PDB entry 9MTY | electron microscopy, 3.05 A resolution | chains B and F of the 7 polymer chains in the assembly

# Chain B
Molecule: Transposase IS116/IS110/IS902 C-terminal domain-containing protein
Organism: Thermoproteota archaeon
UniProtKB: A0A370LRB3 (A0A370LRB3_9CREN); residue numbers follow UniProt; this construct covers 1-331
Sequence (331 residues; row label = number of the first residue in the row):
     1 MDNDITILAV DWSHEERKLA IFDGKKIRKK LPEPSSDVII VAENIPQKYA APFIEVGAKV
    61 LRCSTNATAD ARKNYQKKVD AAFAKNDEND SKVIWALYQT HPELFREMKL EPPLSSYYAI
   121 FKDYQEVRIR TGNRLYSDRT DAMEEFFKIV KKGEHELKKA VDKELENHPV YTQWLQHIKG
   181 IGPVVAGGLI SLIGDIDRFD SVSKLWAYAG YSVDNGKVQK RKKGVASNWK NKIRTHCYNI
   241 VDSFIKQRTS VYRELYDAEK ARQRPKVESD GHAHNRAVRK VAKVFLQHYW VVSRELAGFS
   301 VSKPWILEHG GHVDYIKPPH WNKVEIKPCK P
Not modelled in the structure: 1-5, 75-85, 304-315, 323-331
Ion coordination: Mg2+ site 1 near Asp11 (its only coordinating residue here); Mg2+ site 2: Asp123 (shared with 1 residue of chain C)
Reported in the primary citation:
  - catalytic residues: Asp11
  - mutagenesis - D11A: abolished catalytic activity on synthetic target DNA

# Chain F
Molecule: Target DNA, spacer A targeted strand, 3' of cut
Sequence (26 nucleotides; each row starts with the number of its first residue):
     1 TTGCATCGAA ACCACAGCCA AGGGAA
Not modelled in the structure: 16-26

# How chain B and chain F interact
Residue-residue contacts - 26 pairs, chain B then chain F:
  Lys122(B) - DT6(F)  salt bridge to the phosphate
  Gln125(B) - DA5(F)  sugar contact
  Gln125(B) - DT6(F)  hydrogen bond to the phosphate
  Arg128(B) - DC4(F)  hydrogen bond to the phosphate
  Arg128(B) - DA5(F)  salt bridge to the phosphate
  Ile129(B) - DG3(F)  base contact
  Asn133(B) - DG3(F)  base contact
  Tyr136(B) - DT2(F)  hydrogen bond to the phosphate
  Tyr136(B) - DG3(F)  phosphate contact
  Ile178(B) - DG8(F)  phosphate contact
  Lys179(B) - DG8(F)  phosphate contact
  Gly180(B) - DC7(F)  sugar contact
  Gly180(B) - DG8(F)  hydrogen bond to the phosphate
  Ile181(B) - DC7(F)  phosphate contact
  Ile181(B) - DG8(F)  phosphate contact
  Gly182(B) - DC7(F)  hydrogen bond to the phosphate
  Pro183(B) - DC7(F)  phosphate contact
  Val184(B) - DT6(F)  phosphate contact
  Val184(B) - DC7(F)  hydrogen bond to the phosphate
  Val185(B) - DT6(F)  phosphate contact
  Val185(B) - DC7(F)  hydrogen bond to the phosphate
  Tyr238(B) - DA5(F)  base contact
  Asn239(B) - DA5(F)  hydrogen bond to the base
  Lys246(B) - DT6(F)  base contact
  Gln247(B) - DC7(F)  hydrogen bond to the base
  Gln247(B) - DG8(F)  sugar contact
Interface residues without a listed pair, chain B (20 interface residues in all): Thr235, Ser243

# Summary
20 residues of chain B face 7 of chain F across their interface, with 9 hydrogen bonds and 2 salt bridges.
Polar pairs include Asn239(B)-DA5(F), Gln247(B)-DC7(F) and Gln125(B)-DT6(F). The paper reports the catalytic
residue Asp11(B); D11A of chain B abolishes catalytic activity on synthetic target DNA.
Chain B is Transposase IS116/IS110/IS902 C-terminal domain-containing protein (Thermoproteota archaeon) and
chain F is Target DNA, spacer A targeted strand, 3' of cut; the structure, Structure of TIGR-TasR in complex
with tigRNA and target DNA after DNA cleavage, was determined by electron microscopy.
